7JL0 - chains Y and A of the 4 polymer chains in the assembly; structure by electron microscopy, 4.30 A resolution (low resolution: residue-level contacts below are approximate; hydrogen-bond / salt-bridge calls are withheld).

# Chain Y
Molecule: 14-nt RNA strand
Sequence (14 nucleotides; numbered 1 to 14; the number before each row is that of its first residue):
     1 UCAGUCAGUCAGUC

# Chain A
Molecule: Interferon-induced helicase C domain-containing protein 1
Source organism: Homo sapiens
Notes: EC 3.6.4.13
Reference sequence: Q9BYX4 (IFIH1_HUMAN); residue numbers follow UniProt; this construct covers 287-1025
Amino-acid sequence (739 residues; each row starts with the number of its first residue):
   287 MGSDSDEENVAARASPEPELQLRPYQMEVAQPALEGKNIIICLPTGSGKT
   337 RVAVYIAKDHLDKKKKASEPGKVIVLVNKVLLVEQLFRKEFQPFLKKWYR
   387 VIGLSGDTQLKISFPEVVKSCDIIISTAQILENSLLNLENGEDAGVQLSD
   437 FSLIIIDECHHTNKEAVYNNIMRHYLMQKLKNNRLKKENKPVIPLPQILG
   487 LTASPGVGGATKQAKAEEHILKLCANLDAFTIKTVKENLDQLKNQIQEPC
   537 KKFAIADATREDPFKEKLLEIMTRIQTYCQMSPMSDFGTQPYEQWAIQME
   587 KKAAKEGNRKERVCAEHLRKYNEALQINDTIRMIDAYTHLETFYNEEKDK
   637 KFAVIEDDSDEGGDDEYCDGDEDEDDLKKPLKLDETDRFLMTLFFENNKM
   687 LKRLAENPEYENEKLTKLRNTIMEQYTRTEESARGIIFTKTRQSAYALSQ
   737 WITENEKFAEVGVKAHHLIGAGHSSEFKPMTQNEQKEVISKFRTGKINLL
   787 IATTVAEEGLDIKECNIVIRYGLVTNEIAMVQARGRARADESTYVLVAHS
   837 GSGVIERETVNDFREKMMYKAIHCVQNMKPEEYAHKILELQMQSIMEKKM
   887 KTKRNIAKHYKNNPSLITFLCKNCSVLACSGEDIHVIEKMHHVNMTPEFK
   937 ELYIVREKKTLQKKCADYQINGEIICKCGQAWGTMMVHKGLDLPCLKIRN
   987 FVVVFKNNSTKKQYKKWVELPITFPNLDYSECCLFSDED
Not modelled in the structure: 287-304, 425-429, 474-477, 544-545, 643-670, 759, 897, 945-954, 1018-1025
Construct notes: conflict Arg843 (His in Q9BYX4), Lys944 (Asn in Q9BYX4), Thr946 (Ala in Q9BYX4)
Bound ions: Zn2+: Cys907, Cys910, Cys962, Cys964
Residues lining bound ligands:
  - ADP (adenosine-5'-diphosphate): Gln307, Arg309, Gln312, Thr331, Gly332, Ser333, Gly334, Lys335, Thr336, Arg337, Asp797, Lys799, Arg822, Arg824
  - tetrafluoroaluminate (ALF): Thr331, Lys335, Asp443, Glu444, Ala489, Gly795, Gln818, Arg822
UniProt features mapped onto this chain:
  - binding site (Zn(2+)): Cys907, Cys910, Cys962, Cys964
  - modified residue (Phosphoserine): Ser289, Ser291, Ser301, Ser645, Ser828
Reported in the primary citation:
  - disease-associated variants - G495R: increased signaling (citing earlier work)

# Chain Y / chain A interface
Contacting residue pairs (31):
  G4(Y) with Ile583(A)
  U5(Y) with Arg605(A)
  C6(Y) with Lys726(A); Thr727(A)
  A7(Y) with Lys726(A); Arg728(A); Thr789(A); Thr790(A)
  G8(Y) with Arg728(A); Ile755(A); Gly756(A); Thr789(A); Val791(A)
  U9(Y) with Val366(A); Thr413(A); Gln415(A)
  C10(Y) with Val366(A); Gly392(A); Thr413(A); Gln415(A); Ile416(A); Asn419(A)
  A11(Y) with Gly392(A); Ile416(A); Met926(A)
  G12(Y) with Glu924(A); Met926(A); His927(A)
  U13(Y) with Glu924(A); Val973(A)
  C14(Y) with Lys975(A)
Other interface residues (no listed pair), chain Y (13 interface residues in all): U1, A3
Other interface residues (no listed pair), chain A (28 interface residues in all): Asn364, Ser391, Gln576, Gln580, Ala757, Lys894, His974

# In short
Chain Y and chain A form an interface of 13 and 28 residues respectively. Bound to chain A: ADP and
tetrafluoroaluminate. Cys907(A), Cys910(A), Cys962(A) and Cys964(A) coordinate Zn2+. From UniProt: 4
Zn2+-binding residues on chain A. The paper reports that G495R of chain A increases signaling.
Chain Y is a 14-nt RNA strand and chain A is Interferon-induced helicase C domain-containing protein 1 (Homo
sapiens); the structure, Cryo-EM structure of MDA5-dsRNA in complex with TRIM65 PSpry domain (Monomer), was
determined by electron microscopy together with 7JL1, 7JL2, 7JL3 and 7JL4 from the same study.
